Entry 9C1N (electron microscopy, 2.76 A resolution); this record covers chains A and J of the 18 polymer chains in the assembly.

== Chain A (and J) ==
Molecule: DUF4297 domain-containing protein
From: Bacillus sp. HMF5848
Notes: chain J of this document is another copy of the same molecule, construct and numbering; everything in this record applies to it too
UniProtKB: A0A428J1H2 (A0A428J1H2_9BACI); numbering as in UniProt (aligned over 1-436)
Chain sequence (436 residues; each row starts with the number of its first residue):
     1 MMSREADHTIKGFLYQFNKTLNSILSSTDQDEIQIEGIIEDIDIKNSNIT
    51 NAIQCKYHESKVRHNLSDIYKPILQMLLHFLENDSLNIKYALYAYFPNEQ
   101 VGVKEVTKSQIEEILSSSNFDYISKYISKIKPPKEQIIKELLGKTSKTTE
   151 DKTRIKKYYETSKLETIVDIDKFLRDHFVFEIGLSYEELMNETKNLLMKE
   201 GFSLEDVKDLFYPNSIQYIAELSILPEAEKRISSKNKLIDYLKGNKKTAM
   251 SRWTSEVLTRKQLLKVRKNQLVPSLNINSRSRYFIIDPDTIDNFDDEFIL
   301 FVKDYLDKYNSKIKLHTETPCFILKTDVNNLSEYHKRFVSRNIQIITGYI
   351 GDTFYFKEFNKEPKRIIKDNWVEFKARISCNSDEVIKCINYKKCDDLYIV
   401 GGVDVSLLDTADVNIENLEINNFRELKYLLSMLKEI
What the authors report for this chain:
  - catalytic residues: Asp41, Glu59, Lys61 (proposed by the authors, not directly observed)
  - mutagenesis - D41A, E59A, K61A: abolished catalytic activity

== Chain A / chain J interface ==
Residue-residue contacts (32; chain A residue first):
  Ser332(A) - Ile350(J)
  Ser332(A) - Gly351(J)
  His335(A) - Ile350(J)
  Lys336(A) - Ile350(J)
  Lys336(A) - Asp352(J)  salt bridge
  Lys336(A) - Thr353(J)
  Lys336(A) - Tyr355(J)
  Val339(A) - Lys357(J)  hydrogen bond (backbone-side chain)
  Val339(A) - Glu358(J)
  Ser340(A) - Tyr355(J)
  Asn342(A) - Lys357(J)  hydrogen bond
  Gln344(A) - Glu358(J)
  Ile350(A) - His335(J)
  Ile350(A) - Lys336(J)
  Ile350(A) - Val339(J)  hydrophobic
  Gly351(A) - Lys336(J)
  Asp352(A) - Lys336(J)
  Thr353(A) - Lys336(J)
  Tyr355(A) - Lys336(J)
  Tyr355(A) - Val339(J)  hydrophobic
  Tyr355(A) - Ser340(J)
  Lys357(A) - Val339(J)  hydrogen bond (side chain-backbone)
  Lys357(A) - Asn342(J)  hydrogen bond
  Glu358(A) - Val339(J)
  Lys364(A) - Ile366(J)
  Lys364(A) - Trp371(J)
  Arg365(A) - Ile366(J)
  Ile366(A) - Ile366(J)  hydrophobic
  Trp371(A) - Lys364(J)
  Trp371(A) - Trp371(J)  hydrophobic
  Trp371(A) - Glu373(J)
  Glu373(A) - Trp371(J)
Interface residues without a listed pair, chain A (21 interface residues in all): Lys361, Asp369
Interface residues without a listed pair, chain J (20 interface residues in all): Ser332, Gln344, Arg365, Asp369

== Overview ==
The interface between chain A and chain J involves 21 residues on one side and 20 on the other, with 4
hydrogen bonds and 1 salt bridge. Polar pairs include Lys336(A)-Asp352(J), Val339(A)-Lys357(J) and
Asn342(A)-Lys357(J). The paper reports catalytic residues Asp41(A), Glu59(A) and Lys61(A); D41A, E59A and K61A
of chain A abolish catalytic activity.
Chain A and chain J are both DUF4297 domain-containing protein (Bacillus sp. HMF5848); the structure,
HerA-DUF4297 assembly 2, was determined by electron microscopy, deposited together with 9C1M, 9C1O, 9C1X and
9C5X.
